PDB entry 3CFP | X-ray diffraction, 2.50 A resolution | chains T and A of the 3 polymer chains in the assembly

[Chain T]
Molecule: 18-nt DNA strand
Sequence (18 nucleotides; row label = number of the first residue in the row):
     1 ACAGGTAAGCAGTCCGCG

[Chain A]
Protein: DNA polymerase
From: Bacteriophage RB69
Notes: EC 2.7.7.7
UniProt: Q38087 (DPOL_BPR69); residue numbers follow UniProt; this construct covers 1-903
Sequence (909 residues; numbered 1 to 909; the number before each row is that of its first residue):
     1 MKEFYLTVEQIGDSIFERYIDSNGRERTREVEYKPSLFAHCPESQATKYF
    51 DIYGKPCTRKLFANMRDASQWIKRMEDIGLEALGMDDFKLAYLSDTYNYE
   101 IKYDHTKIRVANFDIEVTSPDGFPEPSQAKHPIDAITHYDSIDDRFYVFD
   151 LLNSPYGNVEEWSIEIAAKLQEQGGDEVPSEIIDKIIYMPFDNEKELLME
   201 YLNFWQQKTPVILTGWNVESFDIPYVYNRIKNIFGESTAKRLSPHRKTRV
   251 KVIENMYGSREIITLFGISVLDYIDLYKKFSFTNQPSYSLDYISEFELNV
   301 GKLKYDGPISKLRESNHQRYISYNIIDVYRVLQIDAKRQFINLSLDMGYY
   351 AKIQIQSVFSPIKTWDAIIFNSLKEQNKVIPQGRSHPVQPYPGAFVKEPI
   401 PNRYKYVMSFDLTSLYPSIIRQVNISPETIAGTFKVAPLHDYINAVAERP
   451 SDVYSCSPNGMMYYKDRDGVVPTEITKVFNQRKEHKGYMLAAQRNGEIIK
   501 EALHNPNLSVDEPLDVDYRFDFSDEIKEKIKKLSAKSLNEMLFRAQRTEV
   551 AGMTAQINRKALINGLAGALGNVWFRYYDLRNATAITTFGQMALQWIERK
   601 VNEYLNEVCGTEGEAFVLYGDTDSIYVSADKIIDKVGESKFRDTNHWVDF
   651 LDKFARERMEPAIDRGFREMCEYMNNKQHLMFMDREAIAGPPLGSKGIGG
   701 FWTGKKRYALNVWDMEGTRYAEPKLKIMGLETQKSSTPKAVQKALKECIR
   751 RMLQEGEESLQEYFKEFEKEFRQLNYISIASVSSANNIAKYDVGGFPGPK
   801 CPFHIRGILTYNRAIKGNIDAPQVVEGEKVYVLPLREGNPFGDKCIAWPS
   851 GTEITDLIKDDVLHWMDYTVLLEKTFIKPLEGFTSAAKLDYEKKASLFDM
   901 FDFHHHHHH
Disordered / not traced: 902-909
Sequence notes: engineered mutation Ala561 (Leu in Q38087), Gly565 (Ser in Q38087), Ala567 (Tyr in Q38087); expression tag (904-909)
Metal / ion sites: Ca2+ site 1 near Glu116 (its only coordinating residue here); Ca2+ site 2: Asp411, Leu412, Asp623 (together with dTTP); Ca2+ site 3: Asp411, Asp623 (together with dTTP); Ca2+ site 4 near Glu716 (its only coordinating residue here)
Small-molecule neighbours: dTTP (TTP): Asp411, Leu412, Thr413, Ser414, Leu415, Tyr416, Pro417, Arg482, Lys486, Lys560, Asn564, Thr622, Asp623
Swiss-Prot annotation at these positions:
  - region: Thr248 to Thr264 (Beta hairpin), Lys705 to Tyr708 (Binding of DNA in B-conformation), Leu897 to Phe903 (Interaction with the polymerase clamp)
  - binding site (Mg(2+)): Asp114, Glu116, Asp222, Asp327, Asp411, Leu412, Asp623
  - binding site (substrate): Ser414 to Tyr416, Arg482, Lys560
  - site: Asp621 (Optimization of metal coordination by the polymerase active site), Lys706 (Optimization of metal coordination by the polymerase active site), Asp714 (Essential for viral replication)
  - mutagenesis: Asp222 (D222A: Complete loss of 3'-5' exonuclease activity), Asp327 (D327A: Complete loss of 3'-5' exonuclease activity), Leu415 (L415A/G: Decreases base selectivity by several hundred fold; L415G/F: Increased misinsertion, increased mismatch extension and inefficient proofreading; L415M: No effect on base selectivity), Asp621 (D621A: Drastic decrease in the efficiency of incorporation of dGMP), Lys706 (K706A: Almost complete loss of polymerase activity), Asp714 (D714A: Complete loss of viral replication)

[Chain T / chain A interface]
Contacting residue pairs (42):
  DA1(T) with Trp574(A), hydrogen bond to the sugar
  DC2(T) with Ser360(A), sugar contact; Ile362(A), phosphate contact; Asn572(A), hydrogen bond to the phosphate; Trp574(A), sugar contact
  DA3(T) with Ser360(A), hydrogen bond to the phosphate; Pro361(A), phosphate contact; Ile362(A), hydrogen bond to the phosphate; Asn564(A), base contact; Gly565(A), sugar contact; Gly568(A), base contact; Ala569(A), sugar contact; Asn572(A), hydrogen bond to the phosphate
  DG4(T) with Tyr391(A), hydrogen bond to the phosphate; Gly568(A), sugar contact; Gly571(A), sugar contact; Asn572(A), hydrogen bond to the phosphate
  DG5(T) with Tyr391(A), sugar contact; Pro392(A), phosphate contact; Gly393(A), hydrogen bond to the phosphate; Lys706(A), base contact
  DT6(T) with Pro392(A), phosphate contact; Gly393(A), hydrogen bond to the phosphate; Ala394(A), sugar contact; Val396(A), phosphate contact; Lys706(A), base contact
  DA7(T) with Val396(A), phosphate contact; Lys705(A), salt bridge to the phosphate; Lys706(A), sugar contact
  DA8(T) with Lys705(A), sugar contact; Arg707(A), phosphate contact
  DG9(T) with Arg707(A), sugar contact; Glu731(A), sugar contact
  DC10(T) with Lys878(A), salt bridge to the phosphate
  DA11(T) with Phe803(A), phosphate contact; Lys874(A), salt bridge to the phosphate
  DG12(T) with Lys800(A), phosphate contact; Cys801(A), sugar contact; Arg806(A), salt bridge to the phosphate; Lys844(A), salt bridge to the phosphate
  DT13(T) with Pro799(A), phosphate contact; Lys800(A), hydrogen bond to the phosphate
Also at the interface, not in a pair above, chain A (32 interface residues in all): Lys363, Pro390, Glu398, Lys734, Gly798

[In short]
13 residues of chain T face 32 of chain A across their interface; the contacts include 10 hydrogen bonds and 5
salt bridges. Polar contacts include DA1(T)-Trp574(A), DC2(T)-Asn572(A) and DA3(T)-Ser360(A). Bound to chain
A: dTTP.
Chain T is an 18-nt DNA strand and chain A is DNA polymerase (Bacteriophage RB69); the structure, Structure of
the replicating complex of a POL Alpha family DNA Polymerase, ternary complex 1, was determined by X-ray
diffraction.
